8GN3 - chains A and D of the 3 polymer chains in the assembly; structure by X-ray diffraction, 1.80 A resolution.

[Chain A]
Name: Zinc finger and BTB domain-containing protein 10
From: Homo sapiens
UniProt: Q96DT7 (ZBT10_HUMAN); residue numbers follow UniProt; this construct covers 713-779
Chain sequence (67 residues; numbered 713 to 779; the number before each row is that of its first residue):
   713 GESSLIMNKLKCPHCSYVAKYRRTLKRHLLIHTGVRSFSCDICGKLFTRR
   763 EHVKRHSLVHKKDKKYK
Disordered / not traced: 713-715, 773-779
Metal / ion sites: Zn2+ site 1: Cys-724, Cys-727, His-740, His-744; Zn2+ site 2: Cys-752, Cys-755, His-768, His-772
Curated features (UniProtKB/Swiss-Prot):
  - zinc finger: Leu-722 to His-744 (C2H2-type 1), Phe-750 to His-772 (C2H2-type 2)
Reported in the primary citation:
  - binding site for the 11-nt DNA strand: Tyr-733, Thr-736, Arg-739, Arg-761, His-764, Arg-767
  - binding site for the 11-nt DNA strand (chain D): Glu-763
  - mutagenesis - R739A, R761A, E763A, H764A, R767A, R767Q: decreased binding to TTGGGG probe
  - mutagenesis - Y733A, Y733G (4-fold): decreased binding to DNA probe
  - mutagenesis - R767N: decreased binding to TTGGGG
  - mutagenesis - R767Q: increased binding to TTAGGG probe
  - specificity-determining residues: Arg-767

[Chain D]
Molecule: 11-nt DNA strand
Sequence (11 nucleotides; each row starts with the number of its first residue):
     1 ATACAACCCCA

[Chain A / chain D interface]
Pairs across the interface (13):
  Arg-734(A) with DA1(D), hydrogen bond to the phosphate; DT2(D), salt bridge to the phosphate
  Arg-735(A) with DC4(D), base contact
  Arg-739(A) with DA6(D), base contact
  Phe-750(A) with DA5(D), phosphate contact
  Arg-762(A) with DA5(D), salt bridge to the phosphate; DA6(D), salt bridge to the phosphate
  Glu-763(A) with DA6(D), base contact; DC7(D), hydrogen bond to the base; DC8(D), hydrogen bond to the base
  Lys-766(A) with DA6(D), salt bridge to the phosphate; DC7(D), salt bridge to the phosphate
  Arg-767(A) with DC9(D), base contact
Also at the interface, not in a pair above, chain A (10 interface residues in all): Lys-738, Arg-761
Also at the interface, not in a pair above, chain D (9 interface residues in all): DA3

[Summary]
Chain A and chain D form an interface of 10 and 9 residues respectively, with 3 hydrogen bonds and 5 salt
bridges. Polar contacts include Glu-763(A)/DC7(D), Glu-763(A)/DC8(D) and Arg-734(A)/DA1(D). The paper reports
a binding site for the 11-nt DNA strand at Tyr-733(A), Thr-736(A) and Arg-739(A) among others; R739A, R761A
and E763A of chain A, among others, reduce binding to TTGGGG probe; 9 substitutions were tested in all.
Chain A is Zinc finger and BTB domain-containing protein 10 (Homo sapiens) and chain D is an 11-nt DNA strand;
the structure, The crystal structure of ZBTB10 ZF1-2 in complex with telomeric vairant repeat TTGGGG, was
determined by X-ray diffraction (same publication as 8GN4).
